1VEI - chain A; structure by X-ray diffraction, 2.85 A resolution.

Chain A:
Protein: starvation-induced DNA protecting protein
Source organism: Mycobacterium smegmatis
UniProtKB: Q8VP75 (Q8VP75_MYCSM); residues 1-183 here = UniProt positions 1-183
Chain sequence (183 residues; each row starts with the number of its first residue):
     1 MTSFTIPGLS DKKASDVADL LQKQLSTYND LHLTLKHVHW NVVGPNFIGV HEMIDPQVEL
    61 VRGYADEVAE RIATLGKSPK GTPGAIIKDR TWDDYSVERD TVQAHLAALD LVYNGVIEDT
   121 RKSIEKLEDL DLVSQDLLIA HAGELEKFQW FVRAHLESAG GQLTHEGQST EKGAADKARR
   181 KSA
Disordered / not traced: 176-183
Bound ions: Fe ion: H39, D66, E70

Overview:
H39, D66 and E70 coordinate a Fe ion ion.
Chain A is starvation-induced DNA protecting protein (Mycobacterium smegmatis); the structure, Mycobacterium
smegmatis Dps, was determined by X-ray diffraction, deposited together with 1VEL and 1VEQ.
